Entry 6D2L (X-ray diffraction, 2.00 A resolution); this record covers chains A and E of the 4 polymer chains in the assembly.

Chain A (and E):
Protein: Histone-arginine methyltransferase CARM1
Organism: Homo sapiens
Notes: EC 2.1.1.319; chain E of this document is another copy of the same molecule, construct and numbering; everything in this record applies to it too
Reference sequence: Q86X55 (CARM1_HUMAN), isoform Q86X55-1; numbering as in UniProt (aligned over 146-489)
Chain sequence (344 residues; row label = number of the first residue in the row):
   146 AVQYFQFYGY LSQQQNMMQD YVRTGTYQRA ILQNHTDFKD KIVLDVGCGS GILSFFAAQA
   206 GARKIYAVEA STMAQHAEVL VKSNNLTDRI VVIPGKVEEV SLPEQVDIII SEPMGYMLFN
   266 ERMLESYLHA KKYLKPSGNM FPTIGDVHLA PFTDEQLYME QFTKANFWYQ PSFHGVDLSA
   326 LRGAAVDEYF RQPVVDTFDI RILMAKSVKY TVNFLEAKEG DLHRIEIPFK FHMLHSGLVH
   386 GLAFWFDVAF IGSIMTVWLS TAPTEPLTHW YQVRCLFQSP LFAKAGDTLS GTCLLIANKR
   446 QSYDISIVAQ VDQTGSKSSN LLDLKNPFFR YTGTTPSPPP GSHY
Unresolved in the structure: 146-147, 478-489 (chain E: 146-148, 478-489)
Swiss-Prot annotation at these positions:
  - region: Arg-346 to Leu-379 (Required for nuclear translocation)
  - binding site (S-adenosyl-L-methionine): Gln-159, Arg-168, Gly-192, Glu-214, Glu-243, Ser-271
  - modified residue: Ser-216 (Phosphoserine)
  - cross-link: Lys-227 (Glycyl lysine isopeptide (Lys-Gly) (interchain with G-Cter in ubiquitin))
  - mutagenesis: Arg-168 (R168A: Loss of protein methyltransferase activity without affecting ability to regulate replication fork progression), Lys-227 (K227A: Loss of FBXO9-mediated ubiquitination and subsequent proteasomal degradation)
Residues lining bound ligands: (S)-ski-72 (FTG; (2S,5S)-2-amino-6-[(2R,3S,4R,5R)-5-(6-amino-9H-purin-9-yl)-3,4-dihydroxytetrahydrofuran-2-yl]-5-[(benzylamino)methyl]-N-[2-(4-hydroxyphenyl)ethyl]hexanamide): Tyr-149, Phe-150, Phe-152, Tyr-153, Gln-159, Met-162, Met-163, Arg-168, Gly-192, Cys-193, Gly-194, Ile-197, Leu-198, Val-213, Glu-214, Ala-215, Ser-216, Gly-240, Lys-241, Val-242, Glu-243, Glu-257, Pro-258, Met-259, Gly-260, Tyr-261, Asn-265, Glu-266, Met-268, Ser-271, His-414, Trp-415
Reported in the primary citation:
  - conformationally variable residues (side-chain flip): Arg-168, Glu-257
  - binding site for (S)-ski-72: Phe-152, Arg-168, Tyr-261, Glu-266, His-414

Interface between chain A and chain E:
Pairs across the interface (24; chain A residue first):
  Glu-300(A) / Ser-317(E)
  Glu-300(A) / His-319(E)  hydrogen bond (side chain-backbone)
  Tyr-303(A) / Ser-317(E)
  Met-304(A) / Gln-315(E)
  Met-304(A) / Phe-318(E)  hydrophobic
  Phe-307(A) / Pro-316(E)  hydrophobic
  Asn-311(A) / Asn-311(E)  hydrogen bond (backbone-side chain)
  Asn-311(A) / Tyr-314(E)  hydrogen bond (side chain-backbone)
  Tyr-314(A) / Asn-311(E)  hydrogen bond (backbone-side chain)
  Tyr-314(A) / Tyr-314(E)  hydrogen bond
  Tyr-314(A) / Arg-327(E)  hydrogen bond (backbone-side chain)
  Gln-315(A) / Met-304(E)
  Pro-316(A) / Tyr-303(E)
  Pro-316(A) / Phe-307(E)  hydrophobic
  Ser-317(A) / Glu-300(E)
  Ser-317(A) / Tyr-303(E)
  Ser-317(A) / Pro-425(E)
  Phe-318(A) / Met-304(E)  hydrophobic
  His-319(A) / Glu-300(E)  hydrogen bond (backbone-side chain)
  His-319(A) / Leu-383(E)
  Gly-320(A) / Leu-383(E)
  Arg-327(A) / Tyr-314(E)  hydrogen bond (side chain-backbone)
  Leu-383(A) / His-319(E)
  Leu-383(A) / Gly-320(E)
Interface residues without a listed pair, chain A (16 interface residues in all): Phe-312, Pro-425

Overview:
16 residues of chain A face 15 of chain E across their interface, with 8 hydrogen bonds. Polar contacts
include Glu-300(A)/His-319(E), Asn-311(A)/Asn-311(E) and Asn-311(A)/Tyr-314(E). Ligands of chain A:
(S)-ski-72. From the paper: a binding site for (S)-ski-72 at Phe-152(A), Arg-168(A) and Tyr-261(A) among
others; conformational variability at Arg-168(A) and Glu-257(A).
Chain A and chain E are both Histone-arginine methyltransferase CARM1 (Homo sapiens); the structure, Crystal
structure of human CARM1 with (S)-SKI-72, was determined by X-ray diffraction (same publication as 4IKP).
